PDB entry 1OGT | X-ray diffraction, 1.47 A resolution | chains A and B of the 3 polymer chains in the assembly

Chain A:
Protein: HLA class I histocompatibility antigen
From: Homo sapiens
Notes: fragment: extracellular domain, residues 25-300
Reference sequence: P10318 (1B18_HUMAN); residues 1-276 here correspond to UniProt positions 25-300 (UniProt number = residue number + 24)
Amino-acid sequence (276 residues; row label = number of the first residue in the row):
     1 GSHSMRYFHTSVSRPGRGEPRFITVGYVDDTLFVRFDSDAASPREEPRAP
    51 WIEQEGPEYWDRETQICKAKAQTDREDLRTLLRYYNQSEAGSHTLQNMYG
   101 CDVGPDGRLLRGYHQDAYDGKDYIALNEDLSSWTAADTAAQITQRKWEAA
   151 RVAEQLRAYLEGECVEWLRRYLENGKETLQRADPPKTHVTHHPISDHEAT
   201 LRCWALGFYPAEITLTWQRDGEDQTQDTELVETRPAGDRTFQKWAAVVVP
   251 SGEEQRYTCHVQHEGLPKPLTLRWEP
Cystine bridges: Cys101-Cys164, Cys203-Cys259
Bound ions: Mn2+: His197 (shared with 1 residue of chain C)
What the authors report for this chain:
  - specificity-determining residues: Asp116
  - contacts within the chain: Arg62-Glu163 (water-mediated contact)
  - Mn2+ coordination: His197

Chain B:
Protein: Beta-2-microglobulin
From: Homo sapiens
Reference sequence: P01884 (B2MG_HUMAN); residues 1-99 here correspond to UniProt positions 21-119 (UniProt number = residue number + 20)
Amino-acid sequence (100 residues; each row starts with the number of its first residue; numbering starts at 0):
     0 MIQRTPKIQVYSRHPAENGKSNFLNCYVSGFHPSDIEVDLLKNGERIEKV
    50 EHSDLSFSKDWSFYLLYYTEFTPTEKDEYACRVNHVTLSQPKIVKWDRDM
Cystine bridges: Cys25-Cys80

Interface between chain A and chain B:
Pairs across the interface (52):
  Phe8(A) with Ser55(B); Phe56(B), hydrophobic
  His9(A) with Phe56(B)
  Thr10(A) with Leu54(B); Phe56(B); Phe62(B)
  Val12(A) with Ser33(B)
  Ile23(A) with Leu54(B)
  Val25(A) with Asp53(B); Ser55(B)
  Tyr27(A) with Tyr63(B), hydrogen bond
  Arg35(A) with Asp53(B), salt bridge
  Ser92(A) with Met0(B)
  Thr94(A) with His31(B); Phe62(B)
  Gln96(A) with His31(B); Phe56(B); Trp60(B), hydrogen bond (side chain-backbone); Phe62(B)
  Asn97(A) with Phe56(B)
  Gln115(A) with Trp60(B)
  Asp116(A) with Trp60(B)
  Ala117(A) with Trp60(B)
  Asp119(A) with Met0(B); His31(B), hydrogen bond (backbone-side chain)
  Gly120(A) with Arg3(B), hydrogen bond (backbone-side chain); His31(B); Trp60(B)
  Asp122(A) with Trp60(B), hydrogen bond
  His192(A) with Asp98(B), salt bridge
  Arg202(A) with Asp98(B), hydrogen bond (side chain-backbone)
  Trp204(A) with Asp98(B); Met99(B)
  Val231(A) with Gln8(B)
  Glu232(A) with Lys6(B), salt bridge; Gln8(B), hydrogen bond (backbone-side chain); Tyr26(B); Ser28(B), hydrogen bond
  Arg234(A) with Gln8(B), hydrogen bond; Tyr10(B); Met99(B), hydrogen bond (side chain-backbone)
  Pro235(A) with Tyr10(B), hydrogen bond (backbone-side chain); Asn24(B); Tyr26(B)
  Ala236(A) with Arg12(B), hydrogen bond (backbone-side chain); Asn24(B), hydrogen bond (backbone-side chain)
  Gly237(A) with Arg12(B), hydrogen bond (backbone-side chain)
  Asp238(A) with Arg12(B)
  Gln242(A) with Tyr10(B); Ser11(B), hydrogen bond (side chain-backbone); Arg12(B), hydrogen bond (side chain-backbone)
  Trp244(A) with Met99(B), hydrogen bond (side chain-backbone)
Interface residues without a listed pair, chain A (35 interface residues in all): Arg17, His93, Met98, Lys121, Thr233
Interface residues without a listed pair, chain B (25 interface residues in all): His13, Asp34, Asp59, Leu65

In short:
35 residues of chain A face 25 of chain B across their interface; the contacts include 17 hydrogen bonds and 3
salt bridges. Polar contacts include Arg35(A)-Asp53(B), His192(A)-Asp98(B) and Glu232(A)-Lys6(B). The paper
reports Mn2+ coordination by His197(A); the specificity determinant Asp116(A).
Chain A is HLA class I histocompatibility antigen and chain B is Beta-2-microglobulin, both from Homo sapiens;
the structure, Crystal structure of HLA-B*2705 complexed with the vasoactive intestinal peptide type 1
receptor (vipr) peptide (residues ..., was determined by X-ray diffraction (same publication as 1OF2).
